Entry 7U22 (X-ray diffraction, 3.87 A resolution); this record covers chains B and D of the 8 polymer chains in the assembly.

Chain B:
Name: DNA-directed RNA polymerase subunit alpha
Source organism: Mycobacterium tuberculosis
Notes: EC 2.7.7.6
UniProt: A5U8D3 (RPOA_MYCTA); numbering as in UniProt (aligned over 1-347)
Sequence (347 residues; row label = number of the first residue in the row):
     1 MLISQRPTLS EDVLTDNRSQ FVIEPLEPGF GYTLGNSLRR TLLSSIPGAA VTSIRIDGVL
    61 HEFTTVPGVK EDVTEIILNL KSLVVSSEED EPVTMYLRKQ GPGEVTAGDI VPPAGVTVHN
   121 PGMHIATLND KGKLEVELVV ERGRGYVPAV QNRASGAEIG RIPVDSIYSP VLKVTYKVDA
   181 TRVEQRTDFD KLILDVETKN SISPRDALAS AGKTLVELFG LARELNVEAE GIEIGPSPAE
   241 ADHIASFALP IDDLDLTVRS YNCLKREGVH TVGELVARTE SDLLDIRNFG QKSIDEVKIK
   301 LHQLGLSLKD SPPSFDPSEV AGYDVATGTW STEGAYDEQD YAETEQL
Not modelled in the structure: 1-5, 233-347

Chain D:
Name: DNA-directed RNA polymerase subunit beta'
Source organism: Mycobacterium tuberculosis
Notes: EC 2.7.7.6
UniProt: A0A045J9E2 (A0A045J9E2_MYCTX); residue numbers follow UniProt; this construct covers 1-1316
Sequence (1316 residues; row label = number of the first residue in the row):
     1 MLDVNFFDEL RIGLATAEDI RQWSYGEVKK PETINYRTLK PEKDGLFCEK IFGPTRDWEC
    61 YCGKYKRVRF KGIICERCGV EVTRAKVRRE RMGHIELAAP VTHIWYFKGV PSRLGYLLDL
   121 APKDLEKIIY FAAYVITSVD EEMRHNELST LEAEMAVERK AVEDQRDGEL EARAQKLEAD
   181 LAELEAEGAK ADARRKVRDG GEREMRQIRD RAQRELDRLE DIWSTFTKLA PKQLIVDENL
   241 YRELVDRYGE YFTGAMGAES IQKLIENFDI DAEAESLRDV IRNGKGQKKL RALKRLKVVA
   301 AFQQSGNSPM GMVLDAVPVI PPELRPMVQL DGGRFATSDL NDLYRRVINR NNRLKRLIDL
   361 GAPEIIVNNE KRMLQESVDA LFDNGRRGRP VTGPGNRPLK SLSDLLKGKQ GRFRQNLLGK
   421 RVDYSGRSVI VVGPQLKLHQ CGLPKLMALE LFKPFVMKRL VDLNHAQNIK SAKRMVERQR
   481 PQVWDVLEEV IAEHPVLLNR APTLHRLGIQ AFEPMLVEGK AIQLHPLVCE AFNADFDGDQ
   541 MAVHLPLSAE AQAEARILML SSNNILSPAS GRPLAMPRLD MVTGLYYLTT EVPGDTGEYQ
   601 PASGDHPETG VYSSPAEAIM AADRGVLSVR AKIKVRLTQL RPPVEIEAEL FGHSGWQPGD
   661 AWMAETTLGR VMFNELLPLG YPFVNKQMHK KVQAAIINDL AERYPMIVVA QTVDKLKDAG
   721 FYWATRSGVT VSMADVLVPP RKKEILDHYE ERADKVEKQF QRGALNHDER NEALVEIWKE
   781 ATDEVGQALR EHYPDDNPII TIVDSGATGN FTQTRTLAGM KGLVTNPKGE FIPRPVKSSF
   841 REGLTVLEYF INTHGARKGL ADTALRTADS GYLTRRLVDV SQDVIVREHD CQTERGIVVE
   901 LAERAPDGTL IRDPYIETSA YARTLGTDAV DEAGNVIVER GQDLGDPEID ALLAAGITQV
   961 KVRSVLTCAT STGVCATCYG RSMATGKLVD IGEAVGIVAA QSIGEPGTQL TMRTFHQGGV
  1021 GEDITGGLPR VQELFEARVP RGKAPIADVT GRVRLEDGER FYKITIVPDD GGEEVVYDKI
  1081 SKRQRLRVFK HEDGSERVLS DGDHVEVGQQ LMEGSADPHE VLRVQGPREV QIHLVREVQE
  1141 VYRAQGVSIH DKHIEVIVRQ MLRRVTIIDS GSTEFLPGSL IDRAEFEAEN RRVVAEGGEP
  1201 AAGRPVLMGI TKASLATDSW LSAASFQETT RVLTDAAINC RSDKLNGLKE NVIIGKLIPA
  1261 GTGINRYRNI AVQPTEEARA AAYTIPSYED QYYSPDFGAA TGAAVPLDDY GYSDYR
Not modelled in the structure: 1-2, 1012-1025, 1282-1316
Bound ions: Zn2+ site 1: C60, C62, C75, C78; Mg2+: D535, D537, D539; Zn2+ site 2: C891, C968, C975, C978

Chain B / chain D interface:
Pairs across the interface - 37 pairs, chain B then chain D:
  R39(B) - I619(D)
  R39(B) - D623(D)  salt bridge
  R40(B) - D623(D)  salt bridge
  L43(B) - M620(D)
  L43(B) - D623(D)
  E62(B) - A602(D)
  E62(B) - P607(D)
  T74(B) - E608(D)
  E75(B) - R636(D)
  E75(B) - M663(D)
  L78(B) - V611(D)  hydrophobic
  L78(B) - Y612(D)
  L78(B) - S613(D)
  L78(B) - M663(D)  hydrophobic
  N79(B) - R636(D)  hydrogen bond
  K81(B) - V611(D)  hydrogen bond (side chain-backbone)
  K81(B) - E617(D)
  Y146(B) - Y612(D)
  Y146(B) - E617(D)
  Y146(B) - R624(D)  hydrogen bond (backbone-side chain)
  P148(B) - R624(D)
  P148(B) - V626(D)  hydrophobic
  I162(B) - P607(D)  hydrophobic
  P163(B) - P607(D)
  D165(B) - V611(D)
  I167(B) - E617(D)
  S169(B) - M620(D)
  V171(B) - M620(D)
  L172(B) - A616(D)
  L172(B) - M620(D)
  K173(B) - A616(D)
  K173(B) - I619(D)
  R182(B) - E488(D)  salt bridge
  Q185(B) - K445(D)  hydrogen bond (backbone-side chain)
  Q185(B) - E518(D)
  T187(B) - K445(D)
  T187(B) - E518(D)
Also at the interface, not in a pair above, chain B (25 interface residues in all): G145, V147, R161
Also at the interface, not in a pair above, chain D (21 interface residues in all): G604, D605, A621

Overview:
Chain B and chain D form an interface of 25 and 21 residues respectively, with 4 hydrogen bonds and 3 salt
bridges. Polar contacts include R39(B)-D623(D), R40(B)-D623(D) and R182(B)-E488(D). The Zn2+ site 1 is built
by C60(D), C62(D), C75(D) and C78(D).
Here chain B is DNA-directed RNA polymerase subunit alpha and chain D is DNA-directed RNA polymerase subunit
beta', both from Mycobacterium tuberculosis. Entry 7U22 (Mycobacterium tuberculosis RNA polymerase sigma A
holoenzyme open promoter complex containing UMN-7) was determined by X-ray diffraction.
